1CQM - chain A; structure by X-ray diffraction, 1.65 A resolution.

[Chain A]
Molecule: Ribosomal protein S6
Organism: Thermus thermophilus
UniProt: P23370 (RS6_THETH); residue numbers follow UniProt; this construct covers 1-101
Chain sequence (101 residues; each row starts with the number of its first residue):
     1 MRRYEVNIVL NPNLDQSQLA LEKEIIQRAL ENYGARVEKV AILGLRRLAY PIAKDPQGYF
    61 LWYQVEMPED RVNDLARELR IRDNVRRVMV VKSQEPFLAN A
Disordered / not traced: 99-101
Construct notes: engineered mutation Ala41 (Glu in P23370), Ile42 (Glu in P23370)
Reported in the primary citation:
  - mutagenesis - E41A/E42I: unchanged stability

[Overview]
The paper reports that E41A/E42I leave stability unchanged.
Chain A is Ribosomal protein S6 (Thermus thermophilus); the structure, Protein aggregation and alzheimer's
disease: crystallographic analysis of the phenomenon. engineered version of the ribosomal protein ..., was
determined by X-ray diffraction together with 1CQN and 1QJH from the same study.
